4Z0C - chains A and C of the 4 polymer chains in the assembly; structure by X-ray diffraction, 2.30 A resolution.

# Chain A
Protein: Toll-like receptor 13
Organism: Mus musculus
Reference sequence: Q6R5N8 (TLR13_MOUSE); residue numbers follow UniProt; this construct covers 69-777
Chain sequence (709 residues; row label = number of the first residue in the row):
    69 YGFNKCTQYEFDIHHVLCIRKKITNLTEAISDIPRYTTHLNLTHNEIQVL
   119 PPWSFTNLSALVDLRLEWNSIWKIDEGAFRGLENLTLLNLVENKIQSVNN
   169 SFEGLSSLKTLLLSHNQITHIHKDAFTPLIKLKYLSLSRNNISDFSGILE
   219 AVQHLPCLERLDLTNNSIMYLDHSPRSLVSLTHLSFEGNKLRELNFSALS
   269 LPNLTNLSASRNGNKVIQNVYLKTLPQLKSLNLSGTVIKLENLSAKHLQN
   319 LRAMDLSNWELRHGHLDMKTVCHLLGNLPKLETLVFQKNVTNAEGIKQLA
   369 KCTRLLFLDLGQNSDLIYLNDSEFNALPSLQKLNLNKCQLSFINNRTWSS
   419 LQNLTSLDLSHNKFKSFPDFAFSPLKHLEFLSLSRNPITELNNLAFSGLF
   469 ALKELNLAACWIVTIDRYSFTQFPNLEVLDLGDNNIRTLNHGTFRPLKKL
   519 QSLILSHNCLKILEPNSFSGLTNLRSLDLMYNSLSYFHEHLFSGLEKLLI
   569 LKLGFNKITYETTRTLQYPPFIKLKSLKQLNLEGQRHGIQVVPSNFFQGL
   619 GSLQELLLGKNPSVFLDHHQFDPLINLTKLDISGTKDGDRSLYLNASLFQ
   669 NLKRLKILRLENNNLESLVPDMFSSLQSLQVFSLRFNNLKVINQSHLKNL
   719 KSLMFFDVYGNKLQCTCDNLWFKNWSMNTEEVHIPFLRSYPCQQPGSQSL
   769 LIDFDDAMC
Cystine bridges: Cys74-Cys86, Cys340-Cys370, Cys733-Cys760, Cys735-Cys777
Covalently attached groups: N-acetylglucosamine (NAG) linked to Asn93, Asn109, Asn125, Asn167, Asn233, Asn274, Asn300, Asn388, Asn413, Asn421
Curated features (UniProtKB/Swiss-Prot):
  - glycosylation (N-linked (GlcNAc...) asparagine): Asn93, Asn109, Asn125, Asn152, Asn167, Asn209, Asn233, Asn263, Asn271, Asn274, Asn300, Asn310, Asn357, Asn388, Asn413, Asn421, Asn644, Asn663, Asn711, Asn742

# Chain C
Molecule: 13-nt RNA strand
Sequence (13 nucleotides; numbered 1 to 13; the number before each row is that of its first residue):
     1 ACGGAAAGACCCC

# How chain A and chain C interact
Residue-residue contacts (19; chain A residue first):
  Glu579(A) with C2(C), hydrogen bond to the base; C10(C), sugar contact; C11(C), base contact; C12(C), phosphate contact
  Thr580(A) with C10(C), phosphate contact; C11(C), hydrogen bond to the phosphate; C12(C), phosphate contact
  Thr581(A) with C10(C), hydrogen bond to the base
  Arg582(A) with C12(C), sugar contact; C13(C), salt bridge to the phosphate
  His605(A) with C2(C), sugar contact; G3(C), salt bridge to the phosphate
  Gln608(A) with C11(C), hydrogen bond to the base
  Val609(A) with C10(C), base contact
  Phe633(A) with C10(C), stacking on the base
  Asp635(A) with C10(C), hydrogen bond to the base
  Arg658(A) with G8(C), sugar contact; A9(C), phosphate contact
  Tyr661(A) with C10(C), base contact
Interface residues without a listed pair, chain C (9 interface residues in all): G4

# In short
Chain A and chain C form an interface of 11 and 9 residues respectively; the contacts include 5 hydrogen
bonds, 2 salt bridges and 1 aromatic stacking contact. Among the polar pairs are Glu579(A)-C2(C),
Thr581(A)-C10(C) and Gln608(A)-C11(C).
Here chain A is Toll-like receptor 13 (Mus musculus) and chain C is a 13-nt RNA strand. Entry 4Z0C (Crystal
structure of TLR13-ssRNA13 complex) was determined by X-ray diffraction.
